PDB entry 3REL | X-ray diffraction, 2.70 A resolution | chains E and J of the 10 polymer chains in the assembly

# Chain E
Protein: Histone H3.2
Source organism: Xenopus laevis
UniProtKB: P84233 (H32_XENLA); residues 1-135 here correspond to UniProt positions 2-136 (UniProt number = residue number + 1)
Sequence (135 residues; each row starts with the number of its first residue):
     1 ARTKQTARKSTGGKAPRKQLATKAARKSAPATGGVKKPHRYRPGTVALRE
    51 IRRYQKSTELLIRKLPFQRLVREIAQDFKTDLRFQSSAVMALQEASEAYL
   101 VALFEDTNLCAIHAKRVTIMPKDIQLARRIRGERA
Disordered / not traced: 1-38
Sequence notes: variant Ala102 (Gly103 in P84233)
Curated features (UniProtKB/Swiss-Prot):
  - modified residue: Arg2 (Asymmetric dimethylarginine), Thr3 (Phosphothreonine), Lys4 (Allysine), Gln5 (5-glutamyl dopamine), Thr6 (Phosphothreonine), Arg8 (Citrulline), Lys9 (N6,N6,N6-trimethyllysine), Ser10 (ADP-ribosylserine), Thr11 (Phosphothreonine), Lys14 (N6-(2-hydroxyisobutyryl)lysine), Arg17 (Asymmetric dimethylarginine), Lys18 (N6-(2-hydroxyisobutyryl)lysine), Lys23 (N6-(2-hydroxyisobutyryl)lysine), Arg26 (Citrulline), Lys27 (N6,N6,N6-trimethyllysine), Ser28 (ADP-ribosylserine), Lys36 (N6,N6,N6-trimethyllysine), Lys37 (N6-methyllysine), Tyr41 (Phosphotyrosine), Lys56 (N6,N6,N6-trimethyllysine) and 8 more in UniProt
  - lipidation: Cys110 (S-palmitoyl cysteine)

# Chain J
Molecule: 146-nt DNA strand
Sequence (146 nucleotides; numbered -73 to 72; the number before each row is that of its first residue; numbers below 1 keep their minus sign (DA-73 is residue -73)):
   -73 ATCTCCAAATATCCCTTGCGGATCGTAGAAAAAGTGTGTCAAACTGCGCT
   -23 ATCAAAGGGAAACTTCAACTGAATTCAGTTGAAGTTTCCCTTTGATAGCG
    27 CAGTTTGACACACTTTTTCTACGATCCGCAAGGGATATTTGGAGAT
Ion coordination: platinum (II) ion site 1 near DG-46 (its only coordinating residue here); platinum (II) ion site 2 near DG-36 (its only coordinating residue here); platinum (II) ion site 3 near DG-16 (its only coordinating residue here); platinum (II) ion site 4 near DG-15 (its only coordinating residue here); platinum (II) ion site 5 near DG-3 (its only coordinating residue here); platinum (II) ion site 6 near DG7 (its only coordinating residue here); platinum (II) ion site 7 near DC25 (its only coordinating residue here); platinum (II) ion site 8 near DG58 (its only coordinating residue here); platinum (II) ion site 9 near DG60 (its only coordinating residue here); platinum (II) ion site 10 near DG67 (its only coordinating residue here); platinum (II) ion site 11 near DG68 (its only coordinating residue here); platinum (II) ion site 12 near DG70 (its only coordinating residue here)

# Interface between chain E and chain J
Contacting residue pairs (26):
  His39(E) - DG70(J)  sugar contact
  Arg40(E) - DG70(J)  sugar contact
  Tyr41(E) - DA69(J)  phosphate contact
  Tyr41(E) - DG70(J)  phosphate contact
  Arg42(E) - DC-5(J)  salt bridge to the phosphate
  Arg42(E) - DG70(J)  hydrogen bond to the phosphate
  Pro43(E) - DA-6(J)  phosphate contact
  Pro43(E) - DC-5(J)  sugar contact
  Thr45(E) - DA69(J)  phosphate contact
  Thr45(E) - DG70(J)  hydrogen bond to the phosphate
  Arg63(E) - DA-14(J)  phosphate contact
  Arg63(E) - DA-13(J)  salt bridge to the phosphate
  Arg72(E) - DA-23(J)  salt bridge to the phosphate
  Arg83(E) - DT-24(J)  sugar contact
  Arg83(E) - DA-23(J)  phosphate contact
  Phe84(E) - DT-24(J)  sugar contact
  Phe84(E) - DA-23(J)  hydrogen bond to the phosphate
  Gln85(E) - DT-24(J)  phosphate contact
  Ser86(E) - DT-24(J)  hydrogen bond to the phosphate
  Arg116(E) - DG-3(J)  phosphate contact
  Arg116(E) - DA-2(J)  phosphate contact
  Val117(E) - DG-3(J)  hydrogen bond to the phosphate
  Thr118(E) - DT-4(J)  phosphate contact
  Thr118(E) - DG-3(J)  hydrogen bond to the phosphate
  Met120(E) - DG-3(J)  phosphate contact
  Met120(E) - DA-2(J)  phosphate contact
Other interface residues (no listed pair), chain E (17 interface residues in all): Lys115
Other interface residues (no listed pair), chain J (12 interface residues in all): DA71

# In short
17 residues of chain E face 12 of chain J across their interface, with 6 hydrogen bonds and 3 salt bridges.
Polar contacts include Arg42(E)-DG70(J), Thr45(E)-DG70(J) and Phe84(E)-DA-23(J).
Chain E is Histone H3.2 (Xenopus laevis) and chain J is a 146-nt DNA strand; the structure, 2.7 Angstrom
Crystal Structure of the Nucleosome Core Particle Assembled with a 146 bp Alpha-Satellite DNA ..., was
determined by X-ray diffraction together with 3REH, 3REI, 3REJ and 3REK from the same study.
